Entry 9I7T (electron microscopy, 3.80 A resolution); this record covers chains I and A of the 12 polymer chains in the assembly.

# Chain I
Molecule: Import receptor subunit-like protein
Organism: Thermochaetoides thermophila DSM 1495
Reference sequence: G0SE07 (G0SE07_CHATD); residues 1-71 here = UniProt positions 1-71
Sequence (71 residues; numbered 1 to 71; the number before each row is that of its first residue):
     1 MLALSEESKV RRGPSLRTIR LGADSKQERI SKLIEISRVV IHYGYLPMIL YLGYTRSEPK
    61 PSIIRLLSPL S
Not modelled in the structure: 1-20
Small-molecule neighbours:
  - 1,2-diacyl-sn-glycero-3-phosphocholine (PC1), molecule 1: Ile34, Ser37, Arg38, Ile41
  - 1,2-diacyl-sn-glycero-3-phosphocholine (PC1), molecule 2: Arg38, His42, Tyr43, Leu46, Pro47, Leu50, Leu67

# Chain A
Molecule: Mitochondrial import receptor subunit (Tom40)-like protein
Organism: Thermochaetoides thermophila DSM 1495
Reference sequence: G0S7S2 (G0S7S2_CHATD); residue numbers follow UniProt; this construct covers 1-256, 267-347
Sequence (347 residues; row label = number of the first residue in the row; note: 9 numbers in that range are skipped by the numbering (no residue carries them; nothing is unmodelled there); a row labelled like 256A-256I holds insertion residues (256A, then the next letters in order)):
     1 MASSTNSPLA FLRSNPVFAS LSDLYDAFQE RRQKLGLSNP GLVENIAKEV QRDVLTTNLM
    61 FSGLRADLTK AFSLNPLFQV SHQFAMGERL SPYTFAALYG TSKMFAQGNI DDQGNLSTTF
   121 NYRWTPSFTT KTRFQITPGA TGQDMAQFEH EYSGADFTAT IKALNPSFLE GGLTGIFVGQ
   181 YLQSITPKLS LGLEAVWQRA GLTQGPDTAI SYVGRYKTEN WIASAQLQAQ GALNASYWQR
   241 LGEKVQAGVD MTLSVN
256A-256I PGAAMMGGP
   265 T
   267 KEGITTFGAK YDFRMSTFRA QIDTKGKLSC VLEKRVAAPV MMTFAADVDH FTQQAKVGVG
   327 ISIEAGGEEL QDQQPAPNIP F
Not modelled in the structure: 1-20, 256A-256I
Small-molecule neighbours:
  - DU0 (2-[2-[(1S,2S,4S,5'R,6R,7S,8R,9S,12S,13R,16S)-5',7,9,13-tetramethylspiro[5-oxapentacyclo[10.8.0.02,9.04,8.013,18]icos-18-ene-6,2'-oxane]-16-yl]oxyethyl]propane-1,3-diol), molecule 1: Leu68, Ala303, Pro305, Val306, Ile329
  - DU0, molecule 2: Leu189, Leu191, Val213, Gly214, Tyr216, Trp221, Ala225
  - DU0, molecule 3: Trp221, Ala223, Ala225, Ala235, Ser236, Tyr237
  - 1,2-diacyl-sn-glycero-3-phosphocholine (PC1), molecule 1: His82, Tyr93, Phe95, Ile110, Asp111, Asp112, Gln113, Gly114, Pro138, Gly139
  - 1,2-diacyl-sn-glycero-3-phosphocholine (PC1), molecule 2: His82, Phe84, Tyr93, Asp112, Gln113
  - 1,2-diacyl-sn-glycero-3-phosphocholine (PC1), molecule 3: Phe134, Gln135, Gln143, Asp144, Met145, Ala146, Phe148, Asn165, Pro166, Ser167
  - 1,2-diacyl-sn-glycero-3-phosphocholine (PC1), molecule 4: Phe273, Gly274, Ala275, Tyr277, Ala286, Ile288, Leu294
  - 1,2-diacyl-sn-glycero-3-phosphocholine (PC1), molecule 5: Ile288, Gly292, His316, Phe317
  - diundecyl phosphatidyl choline (PLC): Leu64, Arg65, Ala66, Met86, Leu298, Lys300, Arg301, Val302, Met308, Phe310, Val325, Ile327

# Chain I / chain A interface
Pairs across the interface - 40 pairs, chain I then chain A:
  Leu21(I) - Gly171(A)
  Gln27(I) - Leu169(A)
  Ile30(I) - Leu169(A)  hydrophobic
  Arg38(I) - Ile136(A)
  Arg38(I) - Thr137(A)  hydrogen bond (side chain-backbone)
  Arg38(I) - Pro138(A)  hydrogen bond (side chain-backbone)
  Arg38(I) - Asp144(A)  salt bridge
  Ile41(I) - Leu116(A)
  Ile41(I) - Ile136(A)  hydrophobic
  His42(I) - Gly114(A)  hydrogen bond (side chain-backbone)
  His42(I) - Ile136(A)
  His42(I) - Pro138(A)
  Tyr45(I) - Gln107(A)
  Tyr45(I) - Thr118(A)
  Tyr45(I) - Thr119(A)  hydrogen bond (side chain-backbone)
  Tyr45(I) - Phe120(A)
  Leu46(I) - Gly108(A)
  Leu46(I) - Ile110(A)  hydrophobic
  Leu46(I) - Leu116(A)  hydrophobic
  Ile49(I) - Ala106(A)
  Ile49(I) - Gln107(A)
  Ile49(I) - Gly108(A)
  Leu50(I) - Phe78(A)  hydrophobic
  Leu50(I) - Ala97(A)  hydrophobic
  Gly53(I) - Phe78(A)
  Gly53(I) - Tyr99(A)
  Tyr54(I) - Phe78(A)
  Arg56(I) - Pro76(A)
  Arg56(I) - Tyr99(A)
  Ser57(I) - Ser73(A)
  Glu58(I) - Ser73(A)  hydrogen bond (backbone-side chain)
  Glu58(I) - Gln339(A)  hydrogen bond (backbone-side chain)
  Pro61(I) - Phe72(A)  hydrophobic
  Arg65(I) - Phe72(A)
  Leu66(I) - Phe72(A)
  Leu67(I) - Phe95(A)  hydrophobic
  Ser68(I) - Lys70(A)
  Pro69(I) - Lys70(A)
  Leu70(I) - Ala331(A)  hydrophobic
  Ser71(I) - Lys70(A)
Interface residues without a listed pair, chain I (26 interface residues in all): Ser31, Leu52, Pro59
Interface residues without a listed pair, chain A (33 interface residues in all): Leu68, Asn75, Val80, His82, Leu98, Phe134, Ile329, Glu335

# Summary
26 residues of chain I and 33 residues of chain A are in contact; the contacts include 6 hydrogen bonds and 1
salt bridge. Among the polar pairs are Arg38(I)-Asp144(A), Arg38(I)-Thr137(A) and Arg38(I)-Pro138(A). 2
1,2-diacyl-sn-glycero-3-phosphocholine molecules are bound between chain I and chain A.
Chain I is Import receptor subunit-like protein and chain A is Mitochondrial import receptor subunit
(Tom40)-like protein, both from Thermochaetoides thermophila DSM 1495; the structure, CryoEM structure of the
Chaetomium thermophilum TOM holo complex at 3.8 angstrom resolution, was determined by electron microscopy
(same publication as 9I6B and 9I7P).
